5M0I - chains B and H of the 9 polymer chains in the assembly; structure by X-ray diffraction, 2.41 A resolution.

[Chain B]
Protein: SWI5-dependent HO expression protein 2
From: Saccharomyces cerevisiae
UniProtKB: B3LQW9 (SHE2_YEAS1); numbering as in UniProt (aligned over 6-246)
Chain sequence (246 residues; each row starts with the number of its first residue):
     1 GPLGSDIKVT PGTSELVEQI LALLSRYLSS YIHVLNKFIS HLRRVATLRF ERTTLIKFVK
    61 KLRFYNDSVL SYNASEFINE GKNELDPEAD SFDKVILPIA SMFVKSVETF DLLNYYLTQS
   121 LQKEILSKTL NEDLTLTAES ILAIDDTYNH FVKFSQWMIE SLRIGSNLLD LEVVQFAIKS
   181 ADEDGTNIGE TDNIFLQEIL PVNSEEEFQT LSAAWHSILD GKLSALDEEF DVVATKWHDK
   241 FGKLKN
Unresolved in the structure: 1-2, 186-190, 246
Differences from the reference sequence: expression tag (1-5); engineered mutation Ser-14 (Cys in B3LQW9), Ser-68 (Cys in B3LQW9), Ser-106 (Cys in B3LQW9), Ser-180 (Cys in B3LQW9)
UniProt features mapped onto this chain:
  - motif: Glu-15 to Leu-23 (Nuclear localization signal)

[Chain H]
Protein: SWI5-dependent HO expression protein 3
From: Saccharomyces cerevisiae S288c
UniProtKB: P38272 (SHE3_YEAST); numbering as in UniProt (aligned over 382-405)
Chain sequence (24 residues; row label = number of the first residue in the row):
   382 KTNVTHNNDP STSPTISVPP GVTR
Unresolved in the structure: 382-397
UniProt features mapped onto this chain:
  - modified residue: Ser-394 (Phosphoserine)

[How chain B and chain H interact]
Pairs across the interface - 19 pairs, chain B then chain H:
  His-150(B) / Ser-398(H)  hydrogen bond
  Trp-157(B) / Val-403(H)
  Ile-194(B) / Ser-398(H)
  Gln-197(B) / Thr-404(H)
  Glu-198(B) / Thr-404(H)  hydrogen bond (backbone-side chain)
  Glu-198(B) / Arg-405(H)  salt bridge
  Ile-199(B) / Val-403(H)
  Leu-200(B) / Val-403(H)  hydrogen bond (backbone-backbone)
  Leu-200(B) / Thr-404(H)
  Leu-200(B) / Arg-405(H)
  Leu-211(B) / Pro-401(H)
  Leu-211(B) / Gly-402(H)
  Leu-211(B) / Val-403(H)  hydrophobic
  Ala-214(B) / Pro-400(H)  hydrophobic
  Trp-215(B) / Val-399(H)  hydrophobic
  Trp-215(B) / Val-403(H)
  Ile-218(B) / Ser-398(H)
  Ile-218(B) / Val-399(H)  hydrophobic
  Ile-218(B) / Pro-400(H)

[Overview]
11 residues of chain B face 8 of chain H across their interface, with 3 hydrogen bonds and 1 salt bridge.
Polar pairs include Glu-198(B)/Arg-405(H), His-150(B)/Ser-398(H) and Glu-198(B)/Thr-404(H).
Chain B is SWI5-dependent HO expression protein 2 (Saccharomyces cerevisiae) and chain H is SWI5-dependent HO
expression protein 3 (Saccharomyces cerevisiae S288c); the structure, Crystal structure of the nuclear complex
with She2p and the ASH1 mRNA E3-localization element, was determined by X-ray diffraction together with 5M0H
and 5M0J from the same study.
